9JII - chains A and B of the 6 polymer chains in the assembly; structure by electron microscopy, 2.54 A resolution.

== Chain A (and B) ==
Molecule: Pro-secreted protein ORF2
Organism: Rocahepevirus ratti
Notes: fragment: E2s domain; chain B of this document is another copy of the same molecule, construct and numbering; everything in this record applies to it too
Reference sequence: A0A3G1TVH2 (A0A3G1TVH2_HEV); residues 383-597 here = UniProt positions 383-597
Chain sequence (215 residues; numbered 383 to 597; the number before each row is that of its first residue):
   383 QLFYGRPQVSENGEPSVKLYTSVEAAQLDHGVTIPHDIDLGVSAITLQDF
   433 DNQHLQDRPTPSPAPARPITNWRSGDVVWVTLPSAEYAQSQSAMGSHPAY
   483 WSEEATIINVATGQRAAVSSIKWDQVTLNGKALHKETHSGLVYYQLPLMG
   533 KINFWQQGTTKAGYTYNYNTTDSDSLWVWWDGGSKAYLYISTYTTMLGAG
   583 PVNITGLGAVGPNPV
Disordered / not traced: 383-445

== How chain A and chain B interact ==
Pairs across the interface - 44 pairs, chain A then chain B:
  Gly457(A) with Trp461(B)
  Val459(A) with Val459(B), hydrophobic; Trp461(B), hydrophobic; Val492(B), hydrophobic
  Trp461(A) with Gly457(B)
  Val492(A) with Val459(B), hydrophobic; Val492(B), hydrophobic; Ala493(B)
  Met531(A) with Asn535(B), hydrogen bond (backbone-side chain); Trp537(B), hydrogen bond
  Gly532(A) with Asn535(B); Ala544(B)
  Lys533(A) with Asn535(B), hydrogen bond (backbone-side chain)
  Asn535(A) with Met531(B), hydrogen bond (side chain-backbone); Gly532(B); Lys533(B), hydrogen bond (side chain-backbone)
  Trp537(A) with Met531(B), hydrogen bond; Ala591(B), hydrophobic
  Thr542(A) with Thr553(B); Ser555(B), hydrogen bond
  Lys543(A) with Thr553(B)
  Ala544(A) with Gly532(B); Thr553(B), hydrogen bond (backbone-backbone)
  Tyr546(A) with Tyr550(B); Asn551(B), hydrogen bond (side chain-backbone); Thr552(B)
  Tyr550(A) with Tyr546(B); Tyr550(B), hydrophobic; Asn551(B)
  Asn551(A) with Tyr546(B), hydrogen bond (backbone-side chain); Tyr550(B)
  Thr552(A) with Tyr546(B)
  Thr553(A) with Thr542(B); Lys543(B); Ala544(B), hydrogen bond (backbone-backbone)
  Ser555(A) with Thr542(B)
  Leu589(A) with Val459(B), hydrophobic; Leu589(B), hydrophobic; Gly590(B); Ala591(B)
  Gly590(A) with Leu589(B)
  Ala591(A) with Trp537(B), hydrophobic; Leu589(B)
  Pro594(A) with Thr542(B)
Interface residues without a listed pair, chain A (27 interface residues in all): Ala493, Thr541, Gly545, Asp554, Met578
Interface residues without a listed pair, chain B (25 interface residues in all): Thr541, Gly545, Met578

== Overview ==
Chain A and chain B form an interface of 27 and 25 residues respectively, with 11 hydrogen bonds. Polar
contacts include Met531(A)-Asn535(B), Met531(A)-Trp537(B) and Lys533(A)-Asn535(B).
Chain A and chain B are both Pro-secreted protein ORF2 (Rocahepevirus ratti); the structure, Rat hepatitis E
virus capsid protein E2s domain in complex with Fab C158, was determined by electron microscopy together with
9JIE, 9JIF, 9JIG, 9JIJ, 9JIK, 9JIL and 3 further entries from the same study.
